6TEQ - chain A; structure by X-ray diffraction, 1.44 A resolution.

Chain A:
Molecule: Galactokinase
Source organism: Bifidobacterium longum subsp. infantis ATCC 15697
UniProt: B7GUI0 (B7GUI0_BIFLS); residue numbers follow UniProt; this construct covers 1-416
Amino-acid sequence (429 residues; each row starts with the number of its first residue):
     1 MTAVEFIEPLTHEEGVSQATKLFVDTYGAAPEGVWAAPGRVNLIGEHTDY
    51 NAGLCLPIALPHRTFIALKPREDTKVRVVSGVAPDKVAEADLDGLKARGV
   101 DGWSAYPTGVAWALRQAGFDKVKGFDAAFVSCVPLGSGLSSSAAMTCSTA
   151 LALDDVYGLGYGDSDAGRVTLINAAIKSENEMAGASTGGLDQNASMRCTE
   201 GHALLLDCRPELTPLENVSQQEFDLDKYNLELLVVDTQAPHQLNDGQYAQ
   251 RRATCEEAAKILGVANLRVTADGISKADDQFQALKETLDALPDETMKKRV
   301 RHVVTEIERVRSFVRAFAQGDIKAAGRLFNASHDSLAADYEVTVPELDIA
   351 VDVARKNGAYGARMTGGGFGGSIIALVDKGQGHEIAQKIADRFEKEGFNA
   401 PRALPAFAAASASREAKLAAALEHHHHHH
Not modelled in the structure: 419-429
Sequence notes: expression tag (417-429)
Small-molecule neighbours: 2-deoxy-2-fluoro-beta-D-galactopyranose / 2-deoxy-2-fluoro-alpha-D-galactopyranose: Arg40, Asn42, Gly45, Glu46, His47, Asp49, Tyr50, Thr187, Gly188, Gly189, Leu190, Asp191, Tyr248, Gly366, Gly367
What the authors report for this chain:
  - conformationally variable residues: Gly188
  - binding site for 2-deoxy-2-fluoro-alpha-D-galactopyranose: Thr187, Gly188
  - catalytic residues: Arg40, Asp191 (citing earlier work)

Overview:
Bound to chain A: 2-deoxy-2-fluoro-beta-D-galactopyranose / 2-deoxy-2-fluoro-alpha-D-galactopyranose. The
paper reports catalytic residues Arg40 and Asp191; a binding site for 2-deoxy-2-fluoro-alpha-D-galactopyranose
at Thr187 and Gly188.
Chain A is Galactokinase (Bifidobacterium longum subsp. infantis ATCC 15697); the structure, Crystal structure
of a galactokinase from Bifidobacterium infantis in complex with 2-deoxy-2-fluoro-galactose, was determined by
X-ray diffraction together with 6TEP and 6TER from the same study.
